Entry 6TMT (X-ray diffraction, 4.03 A resolution (low resolution: residue-level contacts below are approximate; hydrogen-bond / salt-bridge calls are withheld)); this record covers chains F and G of the 7 polymer chains in the assembly.

[Chain F (and G)]
Molecule: Putative GroEL-like chaperonine protein
Organism: Pseudomonas phage EL
Notes: chain G of this document is another copy of the same molecule, construct and numbering; everything in this record applies to it too
UniProtKB: Q2Z0T5 (Q2Z0T5_9CAUD); numbering as in UniProt (aligned over 1-558)
Chain sequence (558 residues; numbered 1 to 558; the number before each row is that of its first residue):
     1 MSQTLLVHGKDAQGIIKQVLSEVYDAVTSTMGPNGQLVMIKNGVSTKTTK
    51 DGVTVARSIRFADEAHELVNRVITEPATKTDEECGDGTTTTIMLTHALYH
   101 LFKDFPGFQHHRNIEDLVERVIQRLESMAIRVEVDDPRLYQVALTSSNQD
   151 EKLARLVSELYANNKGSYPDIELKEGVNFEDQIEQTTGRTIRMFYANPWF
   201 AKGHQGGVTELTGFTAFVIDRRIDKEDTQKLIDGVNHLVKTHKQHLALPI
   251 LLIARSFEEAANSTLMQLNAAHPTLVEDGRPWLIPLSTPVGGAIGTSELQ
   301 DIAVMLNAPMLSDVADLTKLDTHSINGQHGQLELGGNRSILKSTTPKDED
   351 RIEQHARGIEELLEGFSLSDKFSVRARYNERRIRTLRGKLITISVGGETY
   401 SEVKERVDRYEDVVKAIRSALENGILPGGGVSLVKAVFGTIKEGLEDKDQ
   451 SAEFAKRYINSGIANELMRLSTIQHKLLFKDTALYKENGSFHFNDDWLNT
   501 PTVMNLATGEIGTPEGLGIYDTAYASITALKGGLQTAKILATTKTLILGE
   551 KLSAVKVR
Disordered / not traced: 1, 290-294, 552-558
Metal / ion sites: Mg2+ near Asp86 (its only coordinating residue here)
Small-molecule neighbours: ATP (adenosine-5'-triphosphate): Thr30, Met31, Gly32, Pro33, Asp51, Gly52, Val53, Asp81, Asp86, Gly87, Thr88, Thr89, Thr90, Thr145, Asn148, Gln149, Gly428, Gly429, Gly430, Gln474, Leu478, Phe479, Met504, Asn505, Leu506, Ala507, Ile519, Asp521
Reported in the primary citation:
  - binding site for ATP: Thr30 to Pro33, Asp86 to Thr90, Gly428 to Gly430, Met504 to Leu506, Ile519 to Asp521
  - catalytic residues: Asp412

[How chain F and chain G interact]
Residue-residue contacts - 38 pairs, chain F then chain G:
  Leu5(F) - Arg60(G)
  Leu6(F) - Glu22(G)
  His8(F) - Asp25(G)
  Glu64(F) - Lys41(G)
  Leu68(F) - Met39(G)
  Leu68(F) - Ile40(G)
  Leu68(F) - Lys41(G)
  Leu68(F) - Thr46(G)
  Val69(F) - Met39(G)
  Arg71(F) - Ser45(G)
  Arg71(F) - Thr46(G)
  Val72(F) - Thr46(G)
  Val72(F) - Thr48(G)
  Phe108(F) - Asn34(G)
  Phe108(F) - Gln36(G)
  Gln109(F) - Ala483(G)
  Arg222(F) - Val177(G)
  Gly295(F) - Asn178(G)
  Ile539(F) - Leu37(G)
  Thr542(F) - Gln36(G)
  Thr542(F) - Leu37(G)
  Thr543(F) - Leu37(G)
  Thr543(F) - Met39(G)
  Lys544(F) - Gln36(G)
  Lys544(F) - Leu37(G)
  Thr545(F) - Ser29(G)
  Thr545(F) - Leu37(G)
  Thr545(F) - Val38(G)
  Thr545(F) - Met39(G)
  Leu546(F) - Met39(G)
  Ile547(F) - Val38(G)
  Ile547(F) - Met39(G)
  Ile547(F) - Ile40(G)
  Ile547(F) - Lys41(G)
  Ile547(F) - Ser58(G)
  Ile547(F) - Ile59(G)
  Leu548(F) - Lys41(G)
  Lys551(F) - Arg60(G)
Interface residues without a listed pair, chain F (29 interface residues in all): Gln3, Ile16, Arg112, Thr296, Val374, Tyr378, Leu540, Gly549
Interface residues without a listed pair, chain G (28 interface residues in all): Ala26, Gly43, Val44, Val55, Ala62, Phe179, Glu398, Asp481, Ala507

[In short]
29 residues of chain F face 28 of chain G across their interface. Ligands of chain F: ATP. The paper reports
the catalytic residue Asp412(F); a binding site for ATP at Thr30(F), Asp86(F) and Gly428(F) among others.
Both chains are Putative GroEL-like chaperonine protein (Pseudomonas phage EL). Entry 6TMT (Crystal structure
of the chaperonin gp146 from the bacteriophage EL 2 (Pseudomonas aeruginosa) in presence of ...) was
determined by X-ray diffraction (same publication as 6TMU, 6TMV, 6TMW and 6TMX).
